8W0G - chains B and F of the 12 polymer chains in the assembly; structure by electron microscopy, 3.80 A resolution.

Chain B:
Protein: DNA replication licensing factor MCM3
From: Homo sapiens
Notes: EC 3.6.4.12
Reference sequence: P25205 (MCM3_HUMAN); residue numbers follow UniProt; this construct covers 2-808
Chain sequence (810 residues; numbered -1 to 808; the number before each row is that of its first residue; numbers below 1 keep their minus sign (Ser-1 is residue -1)):
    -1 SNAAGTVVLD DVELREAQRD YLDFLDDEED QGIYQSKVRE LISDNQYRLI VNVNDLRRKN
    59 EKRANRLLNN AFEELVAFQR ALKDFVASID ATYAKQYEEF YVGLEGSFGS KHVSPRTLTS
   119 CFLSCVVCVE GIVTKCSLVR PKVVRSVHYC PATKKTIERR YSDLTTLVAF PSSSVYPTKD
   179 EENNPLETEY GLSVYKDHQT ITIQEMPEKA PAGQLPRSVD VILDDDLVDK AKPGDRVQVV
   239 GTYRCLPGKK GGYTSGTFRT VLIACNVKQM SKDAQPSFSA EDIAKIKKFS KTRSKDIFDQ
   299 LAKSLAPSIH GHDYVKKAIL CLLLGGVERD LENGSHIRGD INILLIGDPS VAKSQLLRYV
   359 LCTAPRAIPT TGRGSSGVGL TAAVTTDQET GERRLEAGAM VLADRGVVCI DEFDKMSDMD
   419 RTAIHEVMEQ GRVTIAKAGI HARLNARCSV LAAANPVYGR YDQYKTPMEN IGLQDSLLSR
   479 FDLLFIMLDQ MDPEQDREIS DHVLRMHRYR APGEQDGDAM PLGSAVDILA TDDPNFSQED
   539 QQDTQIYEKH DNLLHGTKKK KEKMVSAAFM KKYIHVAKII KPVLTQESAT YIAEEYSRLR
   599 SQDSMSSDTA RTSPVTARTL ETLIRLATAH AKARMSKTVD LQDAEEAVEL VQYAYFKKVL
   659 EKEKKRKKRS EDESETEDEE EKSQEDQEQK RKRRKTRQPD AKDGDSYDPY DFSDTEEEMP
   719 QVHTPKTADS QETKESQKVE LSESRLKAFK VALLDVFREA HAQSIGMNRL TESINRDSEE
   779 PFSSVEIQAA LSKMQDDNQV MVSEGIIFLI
Unresolved in the structure: -1 to 3, 163-171, 247-254, 525-560, 605-609, 656-808
Construct notes: expression tag (-1 to 1)
Swiss-Prot annotation at these positions:
  - motif: Ser477 to Asp480 (Arginine finger)
  - binding site (ADP): Gln353, Leu393, Glu394, Ala395, Ala397
  - binding site (ATP): Ala523, Arg664
  - modified residue: Ala2 (N-acetylalanine), Ser160 (Phosphoserine), Ser275 (Phosphoserine), Lys293 (N6-acetyllysine), Ser535 (Phosphoserine), Lys547 (N6-acetyllysine), Ser611 (Phosphoserine), Ser668 (Phosphoserine), Ser672 (Phosphoserine), Thr674 (Phosphothreonine), Ser681 (Phosphoserine), Tyr708 (Phosphotyrosine), Ser711 (Phosphoserine), Thr713 (Phosphothreonine), Thr722 (Phosphothreonine), Thr725 (Phosphothreonine), Ser728 (Phosphoserine), Ser734 (Phosphoserine)
  - mutagenesis: Ser535 (S535A: 50% reduction in phosphorylation by ATM or ATR)
Ion coordination: Mg2+: Ser352 (together with ADP)
Residues lining bound ligands:
  - ADP (adenosine-5'-diphosphate): Ser306, Ile307, His308, His310, Asp346, Pro347, Ser348, Val349, Ala350, Lys351, Ser352, Gln353, Ile497, Val501
  - ATP (adenosine-5'-triphosphate): Glu427, Ala615, Arg616, Glu619

Chain F:
Protein: DNA replication licensing factor MCM7
From: Homo sapiens
Notes: EC 3.6.4.12
Reference sequence: P33993 (MCM7_HUMAN); residue numbers follow UniProt; this construct covers 1-719
Chain sequence (719 residues; row label = number of the first residue in the row):
     1 MALKDYALEK EKVKKFLQEF YQDDELGKKQ FKYGNQLVRL AHREQVALYV DLDDVAEDDP
    61 ELVDSICENA RRYAKLFADA VQELLPQYKE REVVNKDVLD VYIEHRLMME QRSRDPGMVR
   121 SPQNQYPAEL MRRFELYFQG PSSNKPRVIR EVRADSVGKL VTVRGIVTRV SEVKPKMVVA
   181 TYTCDQCGAE TYQPIQSPTF MPLIMCPSQE CQTNRSGGRL YLQTRGSRFI KFQEMKMQEH
   241 SDQVPVGNIP RSITVLVEGE NTRIAQPGDH VSVTGIFLPI LRTGFRQVVQ GLLSETYLEA
   301 HRIVKMNKSE DDESGAGELT REELRQIAEE DFYEKLAASI APEIYGHEDV KKALLLLLVG
   361 GVDQSPRGMK IRGNINICLM GDPGVAKSQL LSYIDRLAPR SQYTTGRGSS GVGLTAAVLR
   421 DSVSGELTLE GGALVLADQG VCCIDEFDKM AEADRTAIHE VMEQQTISIA KAGILTTLNA
   481 RCSILAAANP AYGRYNPRRS LEQNIQLPAA LLSRFDLLWL IQDRPDRDND LRLAQHITYV
   541 HQHSRQPPSQ FEPLDMKLMR RYIAMCREKQ PMVPESLADY ITAAYVEMRR EAWASKDATY
   601 TSARTLLAIL RLSTALARLR MVDVVEKEDV NEAIRLMEMS KDSLLGDKGQ TARTQRPADV
   661 IFATVRELVS GGRSVRFSEA EQRCVSRGFT PAQFQAALDE YEELNVWQVN ASRTRITFV
Unresolved in the structure: 1-2, 114-117, 283-287, 308-318, 366-369, 407-412, 421-426, 646-719
Swiss-Prot annotation at these positions:
  - motif: Ser513 to Asp516 (Arginine finger)
  - binding site (ATP): Tyr345, Gly384, Ala386, Lys387, Ser388, Asn489, Arg514, Arg604
  - modified residue: Ala2 (N-acetylalanine), Ser121 (Phosphoserine), Ser314 (Phosphoserine), Ser365 (Phosphoserine), Ser500 (Phosphoserine), Ser678 (Phosphoserine)
  - cross-link (Glycyl lysine isopeptide (Lys-Gly)): Lys15 (interchain with G-Cter in SUMO2), Lys28 (interchain with G-Cter in SUMO2)
Ion coordination: Zn2+: Cys184, Cys187, Cys206
Residues lining bound ligands:
  - ATP (adenosine-5'-triphosphate), molecule 1: Glu343, Ile344, Tyr345, His347, Pro383, Gly384, Val385, Ala386, Lys387, Ser388, Gln389, Asn489, Leu533, Ile537
  - ATP, molecule 2: Glu463, Arg514, Ser602, Ala603, Arg604, Leu607

How chain B and chain F interact:
Residue-residue contacts (73):
  Arg138(B) - Leu293(F)  hydrogen bond (side chain-backbone)
  Arg138(B) - Ser294(F)
  Arg138(B) - Glu295(F)
  Pro139(B) - Ala154(F)  hydrophobic
  Pro139(B) - Leu292(F)
  Pro139(B) - Leu293(F)
  Pro139(B) - Ser294(F)
  Pro139(B) - Thr296(F)
  Lys140(B) - Val289(F)
  Lys140(B) - Gln290(F)
  Lys140(B) - Leu292(F)
  Lys140(B) - Leu293(F)
  Val141(B) - Gly291(F)
  Val141(B) - Leu292(F)  hydrogen bond (backbone-backbone)
  Tyr147(B) - Tyr6(F)  hydrophobic
  Ser160(B) - Gln290(F)
  Asp161(B) - Gln290(F)
  Glu185(B) - Arg72(F)  salt bridge
  Glu187(B) - Tyr6(F)  hydrogen bond
  Glu187(B) - Asn69(F)  hydrogen bond
  Glu187(B) - Arg72(F)  salt bridge
  Tyr188(B) - Asn69(F)
  Tyr188(B) - Val157(F)
  Tyr188(B) - Gly158(F)
  Tyr188(B) - Leu278(F)  hydrophobic
  Tyr188(B) - Pro279(F)
  Gly189(B) - Glu68(F)
  Gly189(B) - Asn69(F)  hydrogen bond (backbone-side chain)
  Gly189(B) - Gly158(F)  hydrogen bond (backbone-backbone)
  Tyr193(B) - Ala154(F)
  Tyr193(B) - Val157(F)  hydrophobic
  Lys194(B) - Ala154(F)
  Asp195(B) - Arg153(F)  salt bridge
  Asp195(B) - Ala154(F)
  His196(B) - Leu293(F)
  Asp227(B) - Arg153(F)  salt bridge
  Arg327(B) - His541(F)
  Arg327(B) - Ser544(F)
  Asp328(B) - Ser544(F)
  Leu329(B) - Val540(F)  hydrophobic
  Leu329(B) - Ser544(F)
  Glu330(B) - Ser544(F)
  Glu330(B) - Arg545(F)  salt bridge
  Asn331(B) - Glu343(F)  hydrogen bond
  Asn331(B) - Arg396(F)
  His439(B) - Ile249(F)
  His439(B) - Arg251(F)  hydrogen bond
  Ala440(B) - Ile249(F)
  Arg441(B) - Gly247(F)
  Arg441(B) - Ile249(F)
  Gln472(B) - Glu446(F)
  Leu582(B) - His541(F)
  Leu582(B) - Gln542(F)  hydrogen bond (backbone-side chain)
  Thr583(B) - Gln542(F)
  Gln584(B) - Gln542(F)
  Ala587(B) - Thr538(F)
  Ala591(B) - Leu531(F)  hydrophobic
  Ala591(B) - Ala534(F)  hydrophobic
  Glu592(B) - Arg527(F)  salt bridge
  Glu592(B) - Leu531(F)
  Ser595(B) - Arg527(F)  hydrogen bond
  Arg596(B) - Arg527(F)
  Arg598(B) - Asp523(F)  salt bridge
  Arg598(B) - Arg524(F)  hydrogen bond (side chain-backbone)
  Arg598(B) - Pro525(F)
  Arg598(B) - Asp530(F)  salt bridge
  Ser599(B) - Arg527(F)
  Asp601(B) - Arg494(F)  salt bridge
  Pro612(B) - Arg494(F)
  Arg616(B) - Gly384(F)
  Leu618(B) - Ala534(F)  hydrophobic
  Leu618(B) - Ile537(F)  hydrophobic
  Ile622(B) - His541(F)
Interface residues without a listed pair, chain B (51 interface residues in all): Tyr159, Leu162, Thr186, Gly332, Arg430, Ile590, Tyr594, Val613, Thr614, Ala615, Glu619
Interface residues without a listed pair, chain F (48 interface residues in all): Arg71, Lys75, Asp155, Val246, Asn248, Pro250, Pro383, Tyr393

In short:
Chain B and chain F form an interface of 51 and 48 residues respectively, with 11 hydrogen bonds and 9 salt
bridges. Among the polar pairs are Glu185(B)-Arg72(F), Glu187(B)-Arg72(F) and Asp195(B)-Arg153(F). One ATP
molecule is bound between chain B and chain F.
Here chain B is DNA replication licensing factor MCM3 and chain F is DNA replication licensing factor MCM7,
both from Homo sapiens. Entry 8W0G (Cryo-EM structure of a human MCM2-7 dimer) was determined by electron
microscopy together with 8W0E, 8W0F, 8W0I and 9CAQ from the same study.
